4G9J - chains A and C; structure by X-ray diffraction, 3.10 A resolution.

[Chain A]
Name: Serine/threonine-protein phosphatase PP1-alpha catalytic subunit
Organism: Homo sapiens
Notes: EC 3.1.3.16
UniProtKB: P62136 (PP1A_HUMAN); residue numbers follow UniProt; this construct covers 1-330
Amino-acid sequence (331 residues; row label = number of the first residue in the row; numbering starts at 0):
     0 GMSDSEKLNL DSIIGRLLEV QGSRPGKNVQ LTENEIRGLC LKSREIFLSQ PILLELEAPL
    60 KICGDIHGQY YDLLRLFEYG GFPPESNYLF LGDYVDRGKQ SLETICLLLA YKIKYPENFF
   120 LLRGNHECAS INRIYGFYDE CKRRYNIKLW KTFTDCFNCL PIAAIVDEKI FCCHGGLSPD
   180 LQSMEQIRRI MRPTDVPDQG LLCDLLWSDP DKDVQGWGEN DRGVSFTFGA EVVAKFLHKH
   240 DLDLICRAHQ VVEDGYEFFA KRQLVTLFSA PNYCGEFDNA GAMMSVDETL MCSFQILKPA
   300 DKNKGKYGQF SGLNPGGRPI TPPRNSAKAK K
Unresolved in the structure: 0-8, 301-330
Sequence notes: expression tag (0)
Ion coordination: Mn2+: Asp92, Asn124, His173, His248
Curated features (UniProtKB/Swiss-Prot):
  - active site: His125 (Proton donor)
  - binding site (Mn(2+)): Asp64, His66, Asp92, Asn124, His173, His248
  - modified residue: Ser2 (N-acetylserine), Ser22 (Phosphoserine), Lys305 (N6-acetyllysine), Tyr306 (Phosphotyrosine), Thr320 (Phosphothreonine), Ser325 (Phosphoserine)
  - mutagenesis: Pro50 (P50R: Promotes SMP complex formation), Ala57 (A57P: No effect on SMP complex formation), Glu184 (E184A: Promotes SMP complex formation), Arg188 (R188A: Abolishes SMP complex formation)
What the authors report for this chain:
  - post-translational modification sites: Thr320

[Chain C]
Name: synthetic peptide
Amino-acid sequence (23 residues; numbered 1 to 23; the number before each row is that of its first residue):
     1 RRKRPKRKRK NARVTFAEAA EII
Unresolved in the structure: 1-10

[Chain A / chain C interface]
Contacting residue pairs (28; chain A residue first):
  Tyr78(A) with Glu21(C), hydrogen bond; Ile23(C), hydrophobic
  Lys168(A) with Ala12(C); Arg13(C)
  Ile169(A) with Val14(C), hydrophobic
  Asp242(A) with Arg13(C), salt bridge; Val14(C), hydrogen bond (side chain-backbone)
  Leu243(A) with Phe16(C), hydrophobic
  Tyr255(A) with Ala20(C)
  Phe257(A) with Phe16(C), hydrophobic
  Arg261(A) with Phe16(C)
  Thr288(A) with Arg13(C)
  Leu289(A) with Ala12(C); Arg13(C); Val14(C); Thr15(C), hydrogen bond (backbone-backbone)
  Met290(A) with Thr15(C)
  Cys291(A) with Thr15(C), hydrogen bond (backbone-backbone); Phe16(C); Ala17(C), hydrogen bond (backbone-backbone)
  Phe293(A) with Ala20(C); Glu21(C), hydrogen bond (backbone-backbone)
  Gln294(A) with Glu21(C); Ile23(C)
  Ile295(A) with Glu21(C), hydrogen bond (backbone-backbone); Ile22(C); Ile23(C), hydrogen bond (backbone-backbone)
  Leu296(A) with Ile23(C), hydrophobic
Other interface residues (no listed pair), chain A (19 interface residues in all): Leu241, Ser292, Lys297
From the paper, about this interface:
  - pairs named by the authors: Asp242(A)-Arg13(C), Leu296(A)-Ile23(C) (hydrophobic contact)
  - interface residues, chain A: Met290(A)
  - interface residues, chain C: Arg13(C), Val14(C), Thr15(C), Phe16(C), Ala17(C), Glu21(C), Ile23(C)

[In short]
19 residues of chain A face 10 of chain C across their interface, with 8 hydrogen bonds and 1 salt bridge.
Polar contacts include Asp242(A)-Arg13(C), Tyr78(A)-Glu21(C) and Asp242(A)-Val14(C). The paper describes a
contact between Asp242(A) and Arg13(C); a hydrophobic contact between Leu296(A) and Ile23(C). From the paper:
interface residues Met290(A) and Arg13(C) among others; a modification site at Thr320(A).
Here chain A is Serine/threonine-protein phosphatase PP1-alpha catalytic subunit (Homo sapiens) and chain C is
synthetic peptide. Entry 4G9J (Protein Ser/Thr phosphatase-1 in complex with cell-permeable peptide) was
determined by X-ray diffraction.
